Entry 8FED (electron microscopy, 2.76 A resolution); this record covers chains B and I of the 11 polymer chains in the assembly.

[Chain B]
Molecule: Virulence factor Mce family protein
Source organism: Mycolicibacterium smegmatis MC2 155
UniProt: A0QNR3 (A0QNR3_MYCS2); residues 1-343 here = UniProt positions 1-343
Sequence (343 residues; each row starts with the number of its first residue):
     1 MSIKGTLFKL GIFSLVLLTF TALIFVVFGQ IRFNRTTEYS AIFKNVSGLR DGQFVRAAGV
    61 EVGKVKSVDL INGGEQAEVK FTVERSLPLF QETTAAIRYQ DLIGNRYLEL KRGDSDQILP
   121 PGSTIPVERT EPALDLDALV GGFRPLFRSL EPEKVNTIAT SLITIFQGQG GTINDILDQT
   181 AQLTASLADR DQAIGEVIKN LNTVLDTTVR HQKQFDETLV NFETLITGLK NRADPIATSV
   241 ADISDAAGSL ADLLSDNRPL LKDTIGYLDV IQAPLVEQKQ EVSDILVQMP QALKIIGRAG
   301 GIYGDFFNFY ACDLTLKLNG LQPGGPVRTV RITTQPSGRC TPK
Unresolved in the structure: 1-2, 320-326
Cystine bridges: Cys-312/Cys-340

[Chain I]
Molecule: Conserved hypothetical integral membrane protein Yrbe1a
Source organism: Mycolicibacterium smegmatis MC2 155
UniProt: I7F4Q4 (I7F4Q4_MYCS2); residue numbers follow UniProt; this construct covers 1-266
Sequence (266 residues; each row starts with the number of its first residue):
     1 MTASTDGFVD YLRGQLEKPL ATVGGFFKMS VMTGKALFTR PFQWKEFVLQ SWFLIRVAFL
    61 PTLAVSIPLT VLIIFTLNIL LAEFGAADVS GAGAALGAVT QLGPLVTVLV VAGAGSTAIC
   121 ADLGARTVRE EIDALEVLGI DPIERLVVPR VVASTFVAFM LNGAVITIGL VGGFFFGVYI
   181 QNVSAGAYVS TLTLLTGFPE VLISVVKATL FGMIAGLVGC YRGLTVAGGS KGVGTAVNET
   241 LVLCVVALFA VNVVLTTIGV RFGTGR
Unresolved in the structure: 1-15

[Chain B / chain I interface]
Pairs across the interface - 36 pairs, chain B then chain I:
  Ile-3(B) / Lys-45(I)
  Thr-6(B) / Trp-52(I)
  Leu-7(B) / Val-48(I)  hydrophobic
  Lys-9(B) / Trp-52(I)
  Leu-10(B) / Val-48(I)  hydrophobic
  Leu-10(B) / Ser-51(I)
  Leu-10(B) / Ile-55(I)  hydrophobic
  Phe-13(B) / Trp-52(I)  hydrophobic
  Phe-13(B) / Met-160(I)
  Ser-14(B) / Phe-156(I)
  Ser-14(B) / Met-160(I)
  Leu-17(B) / Met-160(I)  hydrophobic
  Leu-17(B) / Ala-164(I)  hydrophobic
  Leu-18(B) / Phe-159(I)  hydrophobic
  Phe-20(B) / Thr-167(I)
  Thr-21(B) / Phe-159(I)
  Thr-21(B) / Gly-163(I)
  Ile-24(B) / Gly-163(I)
  Ile-24(B) / Ile-166(I)  hydrophobic
  Ile-24(B) / Thr-167(I)
  Ile-24(B) / Val-201(I)  hydrophobic
  Phe-25(B) / Phe-198(I)  hydrophobic
  Phe-25(B) / Val-201(I)  hydrophobic
  Phe-25(B) / Val-205(I)  hydrophobic
  Val-27(B) / Thr-193(I)
  Phe-28(B) / Ala-95(I)  hydrophobic
  Phe-28(B) / Val-99(I)  hydrophobic
  Phe-28(B) / Leu-170(I)  hydrophobic
  Phe-28(B) / Leu-192(I)
  Phe-28(B) / Thr-196(I)
  Phe-28(B) / Gly-197(I)
  Phe-28(B) / Phe-198(I)
  Phe-28(B) / Val-201(I)  hydrophobic
  Gly-29(B) / Phe-198(I)
  Gln-30(B) / Thr-193(I)  hydrogen bond
  Asn-105(B) / Leu-194(I)
Other interface residues (no listed pair), chain B (20 interface residues in all): Ile-31, Asp-101
Other interface residues (no listed pair), chain I (26 interface residues in all): Leu-49, Phe-59, Leu-161

[Summary]
20 residues of chain B face 26 of chain I across their interface; the contacts include 1 hydrogen bond. Its
one hydrogen-bonded contact is Gln-30(B)/Thr-193(I).
Here chain B is Virulence factor Mce family protein and chain I is Conserved hypothetical integral membrane
protein Yrbe1a, both from Mycolicibacterium smegmatis MC2 155. Entry 8FED (Structure of Mce1-LucB complex from
Mycobacterium smegmatis (Map1)) was determined by electron microscopy (same publication as 8FEE and 8FEF).
